Entry 3VU3 (X-ray diffraction, 2.85 A resolution); this record covers chains A and C of the 7 polymer chains in the assembly.

== Chain A ==
Protein: Catalase HPII
Organism: Escherichia coli
Notes: EC 1.11.1.6
UniProtKB: P21179 (CATE_ECOLI); residue numbers follow UniProt; this construct covers 1-753
Sequence (753 residues; numbered 1 to 753; the number before each row is that of its first residue):
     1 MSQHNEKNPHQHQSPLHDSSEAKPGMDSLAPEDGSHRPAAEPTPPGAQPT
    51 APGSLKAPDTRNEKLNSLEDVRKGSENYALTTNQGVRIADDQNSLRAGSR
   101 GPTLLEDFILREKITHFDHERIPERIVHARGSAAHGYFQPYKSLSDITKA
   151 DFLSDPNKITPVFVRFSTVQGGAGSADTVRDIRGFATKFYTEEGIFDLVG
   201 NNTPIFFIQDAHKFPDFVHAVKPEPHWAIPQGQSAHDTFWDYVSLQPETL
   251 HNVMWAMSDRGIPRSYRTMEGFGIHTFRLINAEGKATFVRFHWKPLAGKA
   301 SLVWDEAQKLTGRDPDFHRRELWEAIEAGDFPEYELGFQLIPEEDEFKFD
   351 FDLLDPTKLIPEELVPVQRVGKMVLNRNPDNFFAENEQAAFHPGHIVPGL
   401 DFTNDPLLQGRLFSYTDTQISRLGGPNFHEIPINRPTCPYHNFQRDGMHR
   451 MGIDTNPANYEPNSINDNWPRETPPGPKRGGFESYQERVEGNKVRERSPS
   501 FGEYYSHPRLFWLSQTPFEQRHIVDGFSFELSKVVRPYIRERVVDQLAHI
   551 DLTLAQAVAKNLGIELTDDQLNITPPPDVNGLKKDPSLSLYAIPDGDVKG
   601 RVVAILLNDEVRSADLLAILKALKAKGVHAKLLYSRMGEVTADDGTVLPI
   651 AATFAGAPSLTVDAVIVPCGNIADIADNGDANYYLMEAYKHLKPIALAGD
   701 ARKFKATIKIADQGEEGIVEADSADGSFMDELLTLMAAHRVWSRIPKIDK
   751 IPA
Unresolved in the structure: 1-26
Glycans and other covalent adducts: covalent link H392-Y415
Bound ions: heme Fe near Y415 (its only coordinating residue here)
Small-molecule neighbours: heme (HEM): I114, D118, R125, V127, H128, R165, S167, G184, F185, A186, V199, G200, N201, F206, A211, F214, I274, H275, A389, F391, L407, G410, R411, S414, Y415, T418, Q419, R422

== Chain C ==
Protein: Protein hfq
Organism: Escherichia coli
UniProtKB: P0A6X3 (HFQ_ECOLI); residue numbers follow UniProt; this construct covers 1-102
Sequence (102 residues; numbered 1 to 102; the number before each row is that of its first residue):
     1 MAKGQSLQDPFLNALRRERVPVSIYLVNGIKLQGQIESFDQFVILLKNTV
    51 SQMVYKHAISTVVPSRPVSHHSNNAGGGTSSNYHHGSSAQNTSAQQDSEE
   101 TE
Unresolved in the structure: 1-5, 69-102
Curated features (UniProtKB/Swiss-Prot):
  - mutagenesis: Q8 (Q8A: No effect on Hfq condensate formation in both growing and late stationary phases), D9 (D9A: No effect on Hfq condensate formation in both growing and late stationary phases), R16 (R16A: Almost completely disrupts the ability of Hfq to form condensates in both growing and late stationary phases), R19 (R19A: Almost completely disrupts the ability of Hfq to form condensates in both growing and late stationary phases), Y25 (Y25D: Almost completely disrupts the ability of Hfq to form condensates in both growing and late stationary phases), K31 (K31A: Almost completely disrupts the ability of Hfq to form condensates in both growing and late stationary phases)

== How chain A and chain C interact ==
Residue-residue contacts (6):
  Y141(A) with N28(C); G29(C); I30(C), hydrophobic
  E335(A) with I30(C)
  K626(A) with N48(C), hydrogen bond (side chain-backbone)
  A737(A) with T49(C)

== Summary ==
The interface between chain A and chain C involves 4 residues on one side and 5 on the other, with 1 hydrogen
bond. The hydrogen-bonded pair is K626(A)-N48(C). Ligands of chain A: heme. From UniProt: 6 mutagenesis sites
on chain C.
Chain A is Catalase HPII and chain C is Protein hfq, both from Escherichia coli; the structure, Crystal
structure of the Hfq and catalase HPII complex, was determined by X-ray diffraction.
